Entry 6DBO (electron microscopy, 4.40 A resolution (low resolution: residue-level contacts below are approximate; hydrogen-bond / salt-bridge calls are withheld)); this record covers chains A and H of the 8 polymer chains in the assembly.

[Chain A]
Name: Recombination activating gene 1 - MBP chimera
Organism: Escherichia coli
Notes: EC 2.3.2.27
UniProtKB: chimeric construct of P0AEX9, O13033: residues -113 to 250 from P0AEX9 (MALE_ECOLI) positions 29-392 (UniProt number = residue number + 142); residues 271-1031 from O13033 positions 271-1031 (same numbers)
Amino-acid sequence (1159 residues; row label = number of the first residue in the row; numbers below 1 keep their minus sign (Met-127 is residue -127)):
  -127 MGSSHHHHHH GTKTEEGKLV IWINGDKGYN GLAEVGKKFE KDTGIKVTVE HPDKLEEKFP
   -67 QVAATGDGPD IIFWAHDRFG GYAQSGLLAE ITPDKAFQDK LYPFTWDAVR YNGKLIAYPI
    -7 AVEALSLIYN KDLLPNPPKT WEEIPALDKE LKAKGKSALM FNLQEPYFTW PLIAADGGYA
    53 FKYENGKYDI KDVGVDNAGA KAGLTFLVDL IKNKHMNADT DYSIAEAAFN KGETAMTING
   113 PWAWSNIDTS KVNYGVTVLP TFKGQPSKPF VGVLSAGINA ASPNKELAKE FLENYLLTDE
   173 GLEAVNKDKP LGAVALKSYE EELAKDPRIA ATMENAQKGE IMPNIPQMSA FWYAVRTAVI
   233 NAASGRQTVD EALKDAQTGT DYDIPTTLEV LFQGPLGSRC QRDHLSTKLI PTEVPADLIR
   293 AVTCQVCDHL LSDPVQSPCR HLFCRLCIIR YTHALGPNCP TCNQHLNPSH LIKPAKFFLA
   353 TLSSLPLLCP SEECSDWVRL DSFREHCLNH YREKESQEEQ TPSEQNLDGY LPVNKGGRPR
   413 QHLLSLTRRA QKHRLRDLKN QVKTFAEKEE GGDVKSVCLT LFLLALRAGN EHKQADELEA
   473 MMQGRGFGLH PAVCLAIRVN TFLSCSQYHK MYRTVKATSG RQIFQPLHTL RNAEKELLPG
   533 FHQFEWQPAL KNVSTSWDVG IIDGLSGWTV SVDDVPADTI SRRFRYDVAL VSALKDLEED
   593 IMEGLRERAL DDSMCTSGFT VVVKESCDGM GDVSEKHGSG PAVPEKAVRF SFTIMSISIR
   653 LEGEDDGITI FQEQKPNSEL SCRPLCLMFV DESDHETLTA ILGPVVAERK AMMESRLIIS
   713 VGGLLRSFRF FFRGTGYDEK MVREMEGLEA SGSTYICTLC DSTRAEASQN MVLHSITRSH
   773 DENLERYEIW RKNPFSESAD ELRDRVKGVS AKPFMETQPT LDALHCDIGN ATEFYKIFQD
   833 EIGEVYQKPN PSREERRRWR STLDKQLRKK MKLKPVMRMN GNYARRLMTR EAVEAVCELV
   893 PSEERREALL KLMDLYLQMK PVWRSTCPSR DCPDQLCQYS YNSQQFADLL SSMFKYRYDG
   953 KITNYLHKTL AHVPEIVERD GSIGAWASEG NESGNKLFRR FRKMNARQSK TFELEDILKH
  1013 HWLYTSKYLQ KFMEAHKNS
Unresolved in the structure: -127 to 479, 627-634, 1030-1031
Sequence notes: initiating methionine (-127); expression tag (-126 to -114); linker (251-270)
Bound ions: Ca2+ site 1: Asp730 (shared with 2 residues of chain E); Zn2+: Cys749, Cys752, His959, His964; Ca2+ site 2: Glu984 (shared with 1 residue of chain E)

[Chain H]
Molecule: Reverse strand of substrate RSS DNA
Sequence (32 nucleotides; row label = number of the first residue in the row):
     3 GAGTACTACC ACTGTGTAAG ACAGGCCAGA TC

[Chain A / chain H interface]
Contacting residue pairs (9):
  His501(A) - DC8(H)
  His501(A) - DT9(H)
  Tyr504(A) - DC8(H)
  Arg505(A) - DT9(H)
  Lys508(A) - DC8(H)
  His520(A) - DA7(H)
  Arg999(A) - DA13(H)
  Gln1000(A) - DC14(H)
  Ser1001(A) - DT15(H)
Interface residues without a listed pair, chain A (9 interface residues in all): Pro518
Interface residues without a listed pair, chain H (7 interface residues in all): DT6

[Summary]
9 residues of chain A and 7 residues of chain H are in contact. Cys749(A), Cys752(A), His959(A) and His964(A)
coordinate Zn2+.
Here chain A is Recombination activating gene 1 - MBP chimera (Escherichia coli) and chain H is Reverse strand
of substrate RSS DNA. Entry 6DBO (Cryo-EM structure of RAG in complex with 12-RSS and 23-RSS substrate DNAs)
was determined by electron microscopy together with 6DBI, 6DBJ, 6DBL, 6DBQ, 6DBR, 6DBT and 4 further entries
from the same study.
